Entry 5LNP (X-ray diffraction, 1.99 A resolution); this record covers chains A and B of the 4 polymer chains in the assembly.

[Chain A]
Protein: Segment polarity protein dishevelled homolog DVL-2
Source organism: Homo sapiens
Notes: fragment: DEP domain
UniProt: O14641 (DVL2_HUMAN); residues 416-510 here = UniProt positions 416-510
Amino-acid sequence (97 residues; each row starts with the number of its first residue):
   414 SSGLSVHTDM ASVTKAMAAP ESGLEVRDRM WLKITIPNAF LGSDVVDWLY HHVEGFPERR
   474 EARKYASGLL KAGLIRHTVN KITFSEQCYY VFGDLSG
Not modelled in the structure: 414, 509-510
Modified residues: Cys-501 (S-hydroxycysteine; CSO)
Differences from the reference sequence: expression tag (414-415)
Reported in the primary citation:
  - self-association interface (contacts with another copy of this molecule): Arg-442 to Ile-447
  - contacts within the chain: Asp-460/Arg-472 (salt bridge), Arg-472/Glu-499 (salt bridge)
  - mutagenesis - G436P, D460K, E499G: abolished signaling
  - mutagenesis - L445E: abolished binding to tetramerization
  - mutagenesis - L445E: decreased signaling
  - mutagenesis - R442A, W444A: decreased binding to Frizzled

[Chain B]
Protein: Segment polarity protein dishevelled homolog DVL-2
Source organism: Homo sapiens
Notes: fragment: DEP domain
UniProt: O14641 (DVL2_HUMAN); residues 416-510 here = UniProt positions 416-510
Amino-acid sequence (97 residues; row label = number of the first residue in the row):
   414 SSGLSVHTDM ASVTKAMAAP ESGLEVRDRM WLKITIPNAF LGSDVVDWLY HHVEGFPERR
   474 EARKYASGLL KAGLIRHTVN KITFSEQCYY VFGDLSG
Not modelled in the structure: 414, 509-510
Differences from the reference sequence: expression tag (414-415)

[Interface between chain A and chain B]
Contacting residue pairs - 111 pairs, chain A then chain B:
  Ser-415(A) / Glu-467(B)
  Leu-417(A) / Trp-461(B)  hydrophobic
  Leu-417(A) / His-465(B)
  Leu-417(A) / Val-466(B)
  Leu-417(A) / Glu-467(B)  hydrogen bond (backbone-backbone)
  Ser-418(A) / Val-466(B)
  Ser-418(A) / Glu-467(B)
  Val-419(A) / Val-466(B)
  Val-419(A) / Glu-467(B)  hydrogen bond (backbone-backbone)
  Val-419(A) / Phe-469(B)  hydrophobic
  Met-423(A) / Tyr-478(B)
  Met-423(A) / Gly-481(B)
  Met-423(A) / Leu-482(B)
  Ala-424(A) / Leu-487(B)  hydrophobic
  Val-426(A) / Leu-462(B)  hydrophobic
  Val-426(A) / Tyr-478(B)
  Thr-427(A) / Leu-482(B)
  Thr-427(A) / Leu-487(B)
  Thr-427(A) / Phe-505(B)
  Lys-428(A) / Leu-508(B)
  Met-430(A) / Val-458(B)  hydrophobic
  Met-430(A) / Trp-461(B)  hydrophobic
  Met-430(A) / Phe-505(B)  hydrophobic
  Ala-431(A) / Phe-505(B)  hydrophobic
  Ala-431(A) / Leu-508(B)  hydrophobic
  Ser-435(A) / Trp-461(B)  hydrogen bond (backbone-side chain)
  Ser-435(A) / His-465(B)
  Gly-436(A) / Trp-461(B)
  Leu-437(A) / Asp-457(B)
  Leu-437(A) / Trp-461(B)
  Leu-437(A) / Phe-505(B)  hydrophobic
  Glu-438(A) / Phe-453(B)
  Glu-438(A) / Asp-457(B)
  Val-439(A) / Ala-452(B)
  Arg-440(A) / Ile-449(B)
  Arg-440(A) / Asn-451(B)
  Arg-440(A) / Ala-452(B)  hydrogen bond (side chain-backbone)
  Arg-440(A) / Phe-453(B)
  Arg-440(A) / Leu-454(B)
  Arg-440(A) / Asp-457(B)  salt bridge
  Arg-440(A) / Tyr-502(B)
  Asp-441(A) / Thr-448(B)
  Asp-441(A) / Ile-449(B)  hydrogen bond (backbone-backbone)
  Asp-441(A) / Pro-450(B)
  Arg-442(A) / Lys-446(B)
  Arg-442(A) / Ile-447(B)
  Arg-442(A) / Tyr-502(B)
  Met-443(A) / Leu-445(B)
  Met-443(A) / Lys-446(B)
  Met-443(A) / Ile-447(B)  hydrogen bond (backbone-backbone)
  Met-443(A) / Ile-449(B)  hydrophobic
  Met-443(A) / Thr-491(B)  hydrogen bond
  Met-443(A) / Tyr-502(B)  hydrophobic
  Trp-444(A) / Trp-444(B)  hydrophobic
  Trp-444(A) / Leu-445(B)
  Trp-444(A) / Lys-446(B)
  Trp-444(A) / Tyr-502(B)
  Leu-445(A) / Met-443(B)
  Leu-445(A) / Trp-444(B)
  Leu-445(A) / Leu-445(B)  hydrogen bond (backbone-backbone)
  Leu-445(A) / Val-492(B)  hydrophobic
  Lys-446(A) / Arg-442(B)
  Lys-446(A) / Met-443(B)
  Lys-446(A) / Trp-444(B)
  Ile-447(A) / Arg-442(B)
  Ile-447(A) / Met-443(B)  hydrogen bond (backbone-backbone)
  Thr-448(A) / Asp-441(B)
  Ile-449(A) / Arg-440(B)
  Ile-449(A) / Asp-441(B)
  Ile-449(A) / Arg-442(B)
  Ile-449(A) / Met-443(B)  hydrophobic
  Pro-450(A) / Asp-441(B)
  Asn-451(A) / Val-439(B)
  Asn-451(A) / Arg-440(B)
  Asn-451(A) / Asp-441(B)  hydrogen bond (backbone-side chain)
  Ala-452(A) / Val-439(B)
  Ala-452(A) / Arg-440(B)  hydrogen bond (backbone-backbone)
  Ala-452(A) / Arg-442(B)
  Phe-453(A) / Glu-438(B)
  Asp-457(A) / Leu-437(B)
  Asp-457(A) / Glu-438(B)
  Trp-461(A) / Met-430(B)
  Trp-461(A) / Ser-435(B)  hydrogen bond (side chain-backbone)
  Trp-461(A) / Gly-436(B)
  Trp-461(A) / Leu-437(B)
  Leu-462(A) / Val-426(B)  hydrophobic
  His-465(A) / Leu-417(B)
  Val-466(A) / Leu-417(B)
  Val-466(A) / Ser-418(B)
  Val-466(A) / Val-419(B)
  Glu-467(A) / Ser-415(B)
  Glu-467(A) / Leu-417(B)  hydrogen bond (backbone-backbone)
  Glu-467(A) / Ser-418(B)
  Glu-467(A) / Val-419(B)  hydrogen bond (backbone-backbone)
  Gly-468(A) / Val-419(B)
  Phe-469(A) / Val-419(B)  hydrophobic
  Tyr-478(A) / Met-423(B)
  Tyr-478(A) / Val-426(B)
  Leu-482(A) / Thr-427(B)
  Leu-482(A) / Met-430(B)  hydrophobic
  Leu-487(A) / Ala-424(B)  hydrophobic
  Leu-487(A) / Thr-427(B)
  Thr-491(A) / Met-443(B)
  Val-492(A) / Leu-445(B)  hydrophobic
  Tyr-502(A) / Arg-442(B)
  Tyr-502(A) / Met-443(B)  hydrophobic
  Tyr-502(A) / Trp-444(B)
  Phe-505(A) / Thr-427(B)
  Phe-505(A) / Met-430(B)
  Phe-505(A) / Ala-431(B)  hydrophobic
  Phe-505(A) / Leu-437(B)  hydrophobic
Interface residues without a listed pair, chain A (50 interface residues in all): Thr-421, Ala-429, Val-458, Gly-481, Leu-508
Interface residues without a listed pair, chain B (50 interface residues in all): Lys-428, Ala-429, Gly-468

[In short]
The chain A/chain B interface involves 50 residues from each chain, with 14 hydrogen bonds and 1 salt bridge.
Polar contacts include Arg-440(A)/Asp-457(B), Ser-435(A)/Trp-461(B) and Arg-440(A)/Ala-452(B). The paper
reports that G436P, D460K and E499G of chain A abolish signaling; a self-association interface involving
Arg-442(A); 6 substitutions were tested in all.
Chain A is Segment polarity protein dishevelled homolog DVL-2 and chain B is Segment polarity protein
dishevelled homolog DVL-2, both from Homo sapiens; the structure, Domain-swapped dimer of human Dishevelled2
DEP domain: monoclinic crystal form crystallised from monomeric fraction, was determined by X-ray diffraction
(same publication as 5SUY and 5SUZ).
